9GB0 - chains D and M of the 25 polymer chains in the assembly; structure by electron microscopy, 3.23 A resolution.

== Chain D ==
Protein: gp48 - Minor capsid protein
Source organism: Clostridioides difficile
UniProtKB: A0A031WAQ9 (A0A031WAQ9_CLODI); residues 1-127 here = UniProt positions 1-127
Chain sequence (127 residues; each row starts with the number of its first residue):
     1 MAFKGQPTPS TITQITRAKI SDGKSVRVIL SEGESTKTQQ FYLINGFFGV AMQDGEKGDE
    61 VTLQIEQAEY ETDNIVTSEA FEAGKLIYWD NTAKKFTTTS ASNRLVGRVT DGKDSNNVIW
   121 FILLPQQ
Not modelled in the structure: 1-2

== Chain M ==
Protein: gp49 - Major capsid protein
Source organism: Clostridioides difficile
UniProtKB: A0A031WA69 (A0A031WA69_CLODI); residues -55 to 289 here correspond to UniProt positions 1-345 (UniProt number = residue number + 56)
Chain sequence (345 residues; numbered -55 to 289; the number before each row is that of its first residue; numbers below 1 keep their minus sign (Met-55 is residue -55)):
   -55 MAFKVISQEN LLEQKRKETL QEDIPFIVNG EMEYVTKKIS NGEMETLELN KPLGEMMTFS
     5 STSNLKELLR KVVLDVELGR EQVQLLYKPI YDSIADSNLP QVMDAKWALQ GNCVFLEHIE
    65 GEEIKFGTIN AENGPVARIQ TYATGFEYTK EMKDFNQTFS VEILNKSIGE SYNALLNHIH
   125 LSPIINFNYK ASNKTAFKGE TNDPIWLGIW RTLTQAQKDT VIAKRQGNIL MASSADQIEI
   185 EMALNGGHLL NGSMYPSIKN ISTVIYYDGW EVTVGKKTYS YKGVTPGKGY LIRPKRGFKE
   245 LIKRDLTTEV GNADLSKLVE NQIVGHCYRG AFAAVEENVQ EISFR
Not modelled in the structure: -55 to 0, 144, 288-289

== How chain D and chain M interact ==
Contacting residue pairs - 10 pairs, chain D then chain M:
  Phe3(D) - Gly23(M)
  Phe3(D) - Glu25(M)
  Lys4(D) - Glu25(M)
  Pro7(D) - Val20(M)
  Thr8(D) - Val20(M)
  Gln14(D) - Thr217(M)
  Gln14(D) - Gly219(M)
  Arg17(D) - Val218(M)
  Arg17(D) - Lys220(M)
  Asp22(D) - Gln266(M)
Interface residues without a listed pair, chain D (8 interface residues in all): Ser10
Interface residues without a listed pair, chain M (10 interface residues in all): Leu22, Arg24

== Overview ==
The interface between chain D and chain M involves 8 residues on one side and 10 on the other.
Here chain D is gp48 - Minor capsid protein and chain M is gp49 - Major capsid protein, both from
Clostridioides difficile. Entry 9GB0 (Extended phiCD508 portal adjacent capsid) was determined by electron
microscopy (same publication as 9G8S, 9GB1, 9GB2, 9GB5 and 9GB7).
